Entry 7EK7 (X-ray diffraction, 2.70 A resolution); this record covers chains F and B of the 4 polymer chains in the assembly.

# Chain F (and B)
Name: Ferritin
Organism: Marsupenaeus japonicus
Notes: EC 1.16.3.1; chain B of this document is another copy of the same molecule, construct and numbering; everything in this record applies to it too
UniProtKB: T2B7E1 (T2B7E1_MARJA); the author numbering skips numbers that UniProt does not, so the offset changes along the chain: 2-56 = UniProt 2-56; 58-99 = UniProt 57-98; 101-172 = UniProt 99-170
Amino-acid sequence (169 residues; row label = number of the first residue in the row; note: 2 numbers in that range are skipped by the numbering (no residue carries them; nothing is unmodelled there)):
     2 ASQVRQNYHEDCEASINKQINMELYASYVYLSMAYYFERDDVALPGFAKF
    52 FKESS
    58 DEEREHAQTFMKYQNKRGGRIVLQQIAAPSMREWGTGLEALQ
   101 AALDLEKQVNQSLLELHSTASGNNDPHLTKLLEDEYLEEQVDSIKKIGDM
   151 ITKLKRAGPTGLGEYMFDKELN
Sequence notes: engineered mutation Arg89 (Gln88 in T2B7E1)

# Interface between chain F and chain B
Pairs across the interface - 28 pairs, chain F then chain B:
  Glu39(F) with Lys145(B), hydrogen bond (backbone-side chain)
  Arg40(F) with Asp149(B)
  Asp41(F) with Lys145(B); Gly148(B); Asp149(B); Thr152(B), hydrogen bond (backbone-side chain)
  Asp42(F) with Thr152(B)
  Val43(F) with Thr152(B); Arg156(B), hydrogen bond (backbone-side chain)
  Ala44(F) with Asp149(B); Thr152(B); Lys153(B); Arg156(B), hydrogen bond (backbone-side chain)
  Leu45(F) with Arg156(B)
  Pro46(F) with Lys153(B)
  Gly161(F) with Arg156(B)
  Leu162(F) with Arg156(B); Ala157(B); Leu162(B), hydrophobic
  Glu164(F) with Arg156(B), salt bridge
  Tyr165(F) with Lys153(B); Arg156(B); Ala157(B), hydrophobic; Phe167(B); Glu170(B)
  Met166(F) with Met166(B), hydrophobic
  Lys169(F) with Lys153(B); Glu170(B)
Other interface residues (no listed pair), chain B (12 interface residues in all): Gly163

# Summary
The interface between chain F and chain B involves 14 residues on one side and 12 on the other; the contacts
include 4 hydrogen bonds and 1 salt bridge. Polar pairs include Glu164(F)-Arg156(B), Glu39(F)-Lys145(B) and
Asp41(F)-Thr152(B).
Chain F and chain B are both Ferritin (Marsupenaeus japonicus); the structure, prawn ferritin to coordinate
with heavy metal ions, was determined by X-ray diffraction, deposited together with 7EK4 and 7EK5.
